6GYP - chains B and D of the 5 polymer chains in the assembly; structure by electron microscopy, 3.60 A resolution.

== Chain B ==
Protein: Centromere DNA-binding protein complex CBF3 subunit B
From: Saccharomyces cerevisiae S288C
UniProtKB: P40969 (CBF3B_YEAST); numbering as in UniProt (aligned over 1-608)
Sequence (608 residues; row label = number of the first residue in the row):
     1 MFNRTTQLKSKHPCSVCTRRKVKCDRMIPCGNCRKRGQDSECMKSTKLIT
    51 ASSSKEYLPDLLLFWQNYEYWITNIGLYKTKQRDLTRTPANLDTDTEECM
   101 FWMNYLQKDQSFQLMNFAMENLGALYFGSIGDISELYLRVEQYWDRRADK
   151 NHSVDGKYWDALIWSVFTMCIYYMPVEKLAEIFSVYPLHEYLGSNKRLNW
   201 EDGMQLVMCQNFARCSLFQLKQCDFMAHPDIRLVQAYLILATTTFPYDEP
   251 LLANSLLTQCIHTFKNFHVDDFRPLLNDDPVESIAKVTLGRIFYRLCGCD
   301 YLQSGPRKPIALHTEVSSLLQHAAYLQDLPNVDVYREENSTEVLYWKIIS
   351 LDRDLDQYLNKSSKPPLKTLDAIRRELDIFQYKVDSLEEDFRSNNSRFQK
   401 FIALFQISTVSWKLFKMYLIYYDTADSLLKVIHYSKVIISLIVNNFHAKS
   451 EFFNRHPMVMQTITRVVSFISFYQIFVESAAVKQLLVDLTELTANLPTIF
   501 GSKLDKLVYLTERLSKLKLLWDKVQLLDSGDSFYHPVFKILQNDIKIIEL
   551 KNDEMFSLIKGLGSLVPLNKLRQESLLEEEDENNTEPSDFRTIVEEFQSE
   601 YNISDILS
Unresolved in the structure: 1-52, 320-330, 570-587
Cystine bridges: C99-C215
Ligand contacts: arginine / asparagine / methionine / phenylalanine / threonine: E56, Y57, P59, D60, L61, F64, G530, D531, S532, F533, Y534, F538, Q542

== Chain D ==
Protein: Suppressor of kinetochore protein 1
From: Saccharomyces cerevisiae S288C
UniProtKB: P52286 (SKP1_YEAST); numbering as in UniProt (aligned over 1-194)
Sequence (194 residues; each row starts with the number of its first residue):
     1 MVTSNVVLVSGEGERFTVDKKIAERSLLLKNYLNDMHDSNLQNNSDSESD
    51 SDSETNHKSKDNNNGDDDDEDDDEIVMPVPNVRSSVLQKVIEWAEHHRDS
   101 NFPDEDDDDSRKSAPVDSWDREFLKVDQEMLYEIILAANYLNIKPLLDAG
   151 CKVVAEMIRGRSPEEIRRTFNIVNDFTPEEEAAIRRENEWAEDR
Unresolved in the structure: 1-3, 36-73, 193-194

== Interface between chain B and chain D ==
Contacting residue pairs (22):
  R374(B) with N139(D)
  R375(B) with D104(D); E105(D), salt bridge; D106(D), salt bridge
  D378(B) with N142(D), hydrogen bond
  Q381(B) with N31(D)
  Y382(B) with L27(D); K30(D)
  D385(B) with N34(D), hydrogen bond
  L404(B) with N34(D)
  D426(B) with N81(D), hydrogen bond
  L429(B) with P80(D), hydrophobic; N81(D); Y140(D), hydrophobic
  K430(B) with L28(D); Y140(D)
  H433(B) with L28(D); Y32(D); Y140(D)
  V437(B) with Y32(D), hydrophobic
  S440(B) with D35(D), hydrogen bond
  N444(B) with D35(D), hydrogen bond
Also at the interface, not in a pair above, chain B (17 interface residues in all): K400, A425, L441
Also at the interface, not in a pair above, chain D (16 interface residues in all): L136

== Summary ==
17 residues of chain B face 16 of chain D across their interface, with 5 hydrogen bonds and 2 salt bridges.
Polar contacts include R375(B)-E105(D), R375(B)-D106(D) and D378(B)-N142(D). Ligands of chain B: arginine /
asparagine / methionine / phenylalanine / threonine.
Chain B is Centromere DNA-binding protein complex CBF3 subunit B and chain D is Suppressor of kinetochore
protein 1, both from Saccharomyces cerevisiae S288C; the structure, Cryo-EM structure of the
CBF3-core-Ndc10-DBD complex of the budding yeast kinetochore, was determined by electron microscopy, deposited
together with 6GYS and 6GYU.
